PDB entry 4EUV | X-ray diffraction, 2.00 A resolution | chain A

== Chain A ==
Molecule: PelD
From: Pseudomonas aeruginosa
UniProtKB: Q9HZE7 (Q9HZE7_PSEAE); residue numbers follow UniProt; this construct covers 158-454
Sequence (297 residues; row label = number of the first residue in the row):
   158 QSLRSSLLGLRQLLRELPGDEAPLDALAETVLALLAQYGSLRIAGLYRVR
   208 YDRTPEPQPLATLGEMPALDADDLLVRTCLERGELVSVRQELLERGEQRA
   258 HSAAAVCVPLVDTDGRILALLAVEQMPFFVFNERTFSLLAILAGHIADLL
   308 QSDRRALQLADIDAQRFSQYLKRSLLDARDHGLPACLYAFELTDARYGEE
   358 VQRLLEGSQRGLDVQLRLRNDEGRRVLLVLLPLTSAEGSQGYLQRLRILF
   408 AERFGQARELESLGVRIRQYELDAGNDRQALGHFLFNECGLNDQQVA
Disordered / not traced: 250-260
Sequence notes: conflict A261 (Leu in Q9HZE7), A262 (Gln in Q9HZE7)
Residues lining bound ligands: c-di-GMP (C2E; 9,9'-[(2R,3R,3aS,5S,7aR,9R,10R,10aS,12S,14aR)-3,5,10,12-tetrahydroxy-5,12-dioxidooctahydro-2H,7H-difuro[3,2-d:3',2'-j][1,3,7,9,2,8]tetraoxadiphosphacyclododecine-2,9-diyl]bis(2-amino-1,9-dihydro-6H-purin-6-one)): R161, S365, R367, D370, L388, T391, G395, G398, Y399, R402
What the authors report for this chain:
  - binding site for c-di-GMP: R367 to D370, G395, Y399, R402
  - mutagenesis - R367A, Y399A, R402A: abolished binding to c-di-GMP
  - mutagenesis - D370A (28.6 and 3.4 mum), G395P (7-fold): decreased binding to c-di-GMP
  - conformationally variable residues (order/disorder transition): E251 to V263

== In short ==
Chain A binds c-di-GMP. The paper reports a binding site for c-di-GMP at R367, G395 and Y399 among others;
R367A, Y399A and R402A abolish binding to c-di-GMP; 5 substitutions were tested in all.
Chain A is PelD (Pseudomonas aeruginosa); the structure, Crystal Structure of PelD 158-CT from Pseudomonas
aeruginosa PAO1, in complex with c-di-GMP, form 1, was determined by X-ray diffraction (same publication as
4ETX, 4ETZ and 4EU0).
